PDB entry 4L4R | X-ray diffraction, 2.10 A resolution | chains A and H

# Chain A (and H)
Protein: L-lactate dehydrogenase A chain
Organism: Homo sapiens
Notes: EC 1.1.1.27; chain H of this document is another copy of the same molecule, construct and numbering; everything in this record applies to it too
Reference sequence: P00338 (LDHA_HUMAN); residues 1-331 here correspond to UniProt positions 2-332 (UniProt number = residue number + 1)
Amino-acid sequence (339 residues; each row starts with the number of its first residue):
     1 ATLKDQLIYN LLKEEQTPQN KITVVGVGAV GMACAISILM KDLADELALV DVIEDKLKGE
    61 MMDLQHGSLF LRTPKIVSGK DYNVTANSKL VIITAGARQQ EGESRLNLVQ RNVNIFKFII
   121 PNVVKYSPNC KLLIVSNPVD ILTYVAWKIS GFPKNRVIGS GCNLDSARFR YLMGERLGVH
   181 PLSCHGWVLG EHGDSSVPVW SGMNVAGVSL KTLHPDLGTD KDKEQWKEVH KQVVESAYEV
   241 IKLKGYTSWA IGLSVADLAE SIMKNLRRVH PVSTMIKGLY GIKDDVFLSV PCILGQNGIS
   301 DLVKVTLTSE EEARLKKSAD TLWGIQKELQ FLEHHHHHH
Disordered / not traced: 332-339
Differences from the reference sequence: expression tag (332-339)
Swiss-Prot annotation at these positions:
  - active site: His192 (Proton acceptor)
  - binding site (NAD(+)): Arg98, Asn137
  - binding site (substrate): Arg105, Asn137, Arg168, Thr247
  - modified residue: Ala1 (N-acetylalanine), Lys4 (N6-acetyllysine), Tyr9 (Phosphotyrosine), Lys13 (N6-acetyllysine), Thr17 (Phosphothreonine), Lys56 (N6-acetyllysine), Lys80 (N6-acetyllysine), Lys117 (N6-acetyllysine), Lys125 (N6-acetyllysine), Lys223 (N6-acetyllysine), Lys231 (N6-acetyllysine), Tyr238 (Phosphotyrosine), Lys242 (N6-acetyllysine), Thr308 (Phosphothreonine), Ser309 (Phosphoserine), Lys317 (N6-acetyllysine), Thr321 (Phosphothreonine)
  - cross-link: Lys56 (Glycyl lysine isopeptide (Lys-Gly) (interchain with G-Cter in SUMO2))
From the paper describing this entry:
  - contacts within the chain: Gln99-Glu103 (backbone contact), Glu103-Arg111 (salt bridge), Glu103-Asn107 (hydrogen bond), Gln100-Glu103 (backbone contact), Arg105-Glu191 (salt bridge), Gln99-Leu108, Ala97-Leu108
  - conformationally variable residues (helix shift, loop rearrangement, order/disorder transition, side-chain flip): Ile53, Lys56, Ala95 to Ile119, Asn137, Arg168, His192, Ser236, Ala237, Tyr238, Ile241
  - catalytic residues: His192 (citing earlier work)

# Chain A / chain H interface
Pairs across the interface - 109 pairs, chain A then chain H:
  Thr2(A) - Glu224(H)
  Leu3(A) - Leu210(H)  hydrophobic
  Leu3(A) - Leu213(H)  hydrophobic
  Leu3(A) - Glu224(H)  hydrogen bond (backbone-side chain)
  Leu3(A) - Trp226(H)  hydrophobic
  Lys4(A) - Arg176(H)
  Lys4(A) - Leu177(H)
  Gln6(A) - Leu213(H)  hydrogen bond (side chain-backbone)
  Leu7(A) - Val205(H)  hydrophobic
  Leu7(A) - Val208(H)  hydrophobic
  Leu7(A) - Leu210(H)  hydrophobic
  Leu7(A) - Leu213(H)  hydrophobic
  Ile8(A) - Leu177(H)
  Ile8(A) - Val179(H)  hydrophobic
  Met32(A) - Trp249(H)
  Ile36(A) - Trp249(H)  hydrophobic
  Ser37(A) - Met40(H)
  Met40(A) - Ser37(H)
  Met40(A) - Lys41(H)
  Met40(A) - Leu253(H)  hydrophobic
  Lys41(A) - Met40(H)
  Asp55(A) - Leu243(H)
  Lys56(A) - Leu243(H)
  Lys58(A) - Glu239(H)  salt bridge
  Lys58(A) - Leu243(H)
  Gly59(A) - Val240(H)
  Gly59(A) - Leu243(H)
  Gly59(A) - Lys244(H)
  Glu60(A) - Lys244(H)  salt bridge
  Glu60(A) - Trp249(H)  hydrogen bond
  Met62(A) - Glu239(H)
  Met62(A) - Val240(H)  hydrophobic
  Met62(A) - Leu243(H)  hydrophobic
  Asp63(A) - Lys244(H)  salt bridge
  Asp63(A) - Thr247(H)
  Asp63(A) - Ser248(H)  hydrogen bond (side chain-backbone)
  Asp63(A) - Trp249(H)  hydrogen bond (side chain-backbone)
  Asp63(A) - Ala250(H)  hydrogen bond (side chain-backbone)
  Leu64(A) - Trp249(H)  hydrophobic
  Gln65(A) - Tyr171(H)  hydrogen bond
  His66(A) - Arg168(H)  hydrogen bond
  His66(A) - Ser236(H)
  His66(A) - Val240(H)
  His66(A) - Ala250(H)
  Gly67(A) - Ala250(H)
  Ser68(A) - Tyr171(H)
  Ser68(A) - His180(H)
  Leu69(A) - Ala167(H)  hydrophobic
  Leu69(A) - Arg170(H)
  Leu69(A) - Pro181(H)
  Leu69(A) - Leu182(H)
  Phe70(A) - Ala167(H)  hydrophobic
  Phe70(A) - Leu253(H)  hydrophobic
  Phe70(A) - Ser254(H)
  Phe70(A) - Asp257(H)
  Leu71(A) - His180(H)
  Leu71(A) - Leu253(H)  hydrophobic
  Ala167(A) - Leu69(H)  hydrophobic
  Ala167(A) - Phe70(H)  hydrophobic
  Arg168(A) - His66(H)  hydrogen bond
  Arg170(A) - Leu69(H)
  Tyr171(A) - Gln65(H)  hydrogen bond
  Tyr171(A) - Ser68(H)
  Arg176(A) - Lys4(H)
  Leu177(A) - Lys4(H)
  Leu177(A) - Ile8(H)
  Val179(A) - Ile8(H)  hydrophobic
  His180(A) - Ser68(H)
  His180(A) - Leu71(H)
  Pro181(A) - Leu69(H)
  Leu182(A) - Leu69(H)
  Leu182(A) - Arg72(H)
  Val205(A) - Leu7(H)  hydrophobic
  Val208(A) - Leu7(H)  hydrophobic
  Leu210(A) - Leu3(H)  hydrophobic
  Leu213(A) - Leu3(H)  hydrophobic
  Leu213(A) - Gln6(H)
  Leu213(A) - Leu7(H)  hydrophobic
  Glu224(A) - Thr2(H)
  Glu224(A) - Leu3(H)  hydrogen bond (side chain-backbone)
  Trp226(A) - Leu3(H)  hydrophobic
  Ser236(A) - His66(H)
  Glu239(A) - Lys58(H)  salt bridge
  Glu239(A) - Met62(H)
  Val240(A) - Gly59(H)
  Val240(A) - His66(H)
  Leu243(A) - Asp55(H)
  Leu243(A) - Lys56(H)
  Leu243(A) - Lys58(H)
  Leu243(A) - Gly59(H)
  Leu243(A) - Met62(H)  hydrophobic
  Lys244(A) - Gly59(H)
  Lys244(A) - Glu60(H)  salt bridge
  Lys244(A) - Asp63(H)  salt bridge
  Thr247(A) - Asp63(H)
  Ser248(A) - Asp63(H)  hydrogen bond (backbone-side chain)
  Trp249(A) - Met32(H)
  Trp249(A) - Ile36(H)  hydrophobic
  Trp249(A) - Glu60(H)  hydrogen bond
  Trp249(A) - Asp63(H)  hydrogen bond (backbone-side chain)
  Trp249(A) - Leu64(H)  hydrophobic
  Trp249(A) - Trp249(H)  hydrophobic
  Ala250(A) - Asp63(H)  hydrogen bond (backbone-side chain)
  Ala250(A) - His66(H)
  Leu253(A) - Met40(H)  hydrophobic
  Leu253(A) - Gly67(H)
  Leu253(A) - Phe70(H)  hydrophobic
  Ser254(A) - Phe70(H)
  Asp257(A) - Phe70(H)
Also at the interface, not in a pair above, chain A (59 interface residues in all): Asn163, Leu164, His214, Leu217, Tyr246
Also at the interface, not in a pair above, chain H (60 interface residues in all): Asn163, Leu164, His214, Leu217, Tyr246

# In short
The interface between chain A and chain H involves 59 residues on one side and 60 on the other; the contacts
include 15 hydrogen bonds and 6 salt bridges. Among the polar pairs are Lys58(A)-Glu239(H), Glu60(A)-Lys244(H)
and Asp63(A)-Lys244(H). The paper reports the catalytic residue His192(A); conformational variability at
Ile53(A), Lys56(A) and Ala95(A) among others.
Chain A and chain H are both L-lactate dehydrogenase A chain (Homo sapiens); the structure, Structural
Characterisation of the Apo-form of Human Lactate Dehydrogenase M Isozyme, was determined by X-ray diffraction
together with 4L4S from the same study.
